PDB entry 6E8J | X-ray diffraction, 3.09 A resolution | chain A

== Chain A ==
Molecule: Major facilitator family transporter
Source organism: Hyphomonas neptunium (strain ATCC 15444)
Reference sequence: Q0C3L7 (Q0C3L7_HYPNA); residues 1-499 here = UniProt positions 1-499
Sequence (508 residues; each row starts with the number of its first residue):
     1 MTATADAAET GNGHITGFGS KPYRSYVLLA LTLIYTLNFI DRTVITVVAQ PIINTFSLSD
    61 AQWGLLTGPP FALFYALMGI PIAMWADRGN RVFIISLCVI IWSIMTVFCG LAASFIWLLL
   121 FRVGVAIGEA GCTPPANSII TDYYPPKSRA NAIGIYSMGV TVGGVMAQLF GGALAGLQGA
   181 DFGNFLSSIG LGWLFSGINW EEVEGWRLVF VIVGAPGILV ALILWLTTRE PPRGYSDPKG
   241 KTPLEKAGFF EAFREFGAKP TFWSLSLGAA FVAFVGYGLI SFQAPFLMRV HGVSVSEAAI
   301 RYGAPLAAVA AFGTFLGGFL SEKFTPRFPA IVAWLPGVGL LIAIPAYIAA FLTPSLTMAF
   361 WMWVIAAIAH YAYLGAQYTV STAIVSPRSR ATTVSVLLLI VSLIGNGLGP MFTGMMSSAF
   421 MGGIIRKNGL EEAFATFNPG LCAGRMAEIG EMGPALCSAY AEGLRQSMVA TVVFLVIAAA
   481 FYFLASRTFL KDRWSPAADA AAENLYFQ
Unresolved in the structure: 1-18, 240-253, 498-508
Differences from the reference sequence: expression tag (500-508)
Cystine bridges: C442-C457

== Overview ==
Chain A is Major facilitator family transporter (Hyphomonas neptunium (strain ATCC 15444)); the structure,
Crystal Structure of A Bacterial Homolog to Human Lysosomal Transporter, Spinster, in Inward-facing And
Occupied Conformation, was determined by X-ray diffraction (same publication as 6EBA and 6E9C).
